Entry 6WGI (electron microscopy, 10.00 A resolution (very low resolution: no residue pairs are listed; an interface is given only as per-side residue counts)); this record covers chains 4 and 6 of the 16 polymer chains in the assembly.

== Chain 4 ==
Name: DNA replication licensing factor MCM4
From: Saccharomyces cerevisiae
Notes: EC 3.6.4.12
Reference sequence: P30665 (MCM4_YEAST); numbering as in UniProt (aligned over 1-933)
Amino-acid sequence (933 residues; each row starts with the number of its first residue):
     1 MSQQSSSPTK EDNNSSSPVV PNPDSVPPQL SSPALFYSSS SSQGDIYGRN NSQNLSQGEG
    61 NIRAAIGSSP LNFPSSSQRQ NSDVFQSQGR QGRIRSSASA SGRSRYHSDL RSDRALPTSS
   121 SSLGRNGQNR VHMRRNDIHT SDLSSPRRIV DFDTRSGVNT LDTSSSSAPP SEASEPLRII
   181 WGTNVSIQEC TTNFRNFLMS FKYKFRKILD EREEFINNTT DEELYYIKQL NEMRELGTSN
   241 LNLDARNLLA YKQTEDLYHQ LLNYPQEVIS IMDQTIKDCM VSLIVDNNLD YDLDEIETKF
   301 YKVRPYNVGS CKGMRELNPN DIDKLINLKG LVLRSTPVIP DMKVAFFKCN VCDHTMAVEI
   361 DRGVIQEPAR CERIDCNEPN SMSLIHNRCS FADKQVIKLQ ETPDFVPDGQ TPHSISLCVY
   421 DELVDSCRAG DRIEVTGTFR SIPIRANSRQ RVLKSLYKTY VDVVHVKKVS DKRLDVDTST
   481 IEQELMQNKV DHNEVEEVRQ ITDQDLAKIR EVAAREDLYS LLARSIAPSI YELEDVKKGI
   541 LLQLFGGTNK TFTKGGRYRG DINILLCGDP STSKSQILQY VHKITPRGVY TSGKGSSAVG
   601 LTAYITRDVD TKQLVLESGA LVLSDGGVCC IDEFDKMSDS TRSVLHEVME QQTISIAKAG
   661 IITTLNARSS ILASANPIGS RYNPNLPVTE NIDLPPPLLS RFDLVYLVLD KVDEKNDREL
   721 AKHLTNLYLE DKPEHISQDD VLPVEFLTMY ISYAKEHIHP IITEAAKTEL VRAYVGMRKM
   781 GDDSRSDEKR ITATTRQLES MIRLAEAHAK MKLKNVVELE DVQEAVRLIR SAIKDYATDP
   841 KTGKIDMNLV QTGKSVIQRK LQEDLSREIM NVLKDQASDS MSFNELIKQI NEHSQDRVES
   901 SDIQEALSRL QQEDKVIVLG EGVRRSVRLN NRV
Not modelled in the structure: 1-176, 210-220, 246, 442-457, 471-500, 592-601, 780-794, 835-853, 929-933
Swiss-Prot annotation at these positions:
  - motif: Ser-700 to Asp-703 (Arginine finger)
  - binding site (ATP): Gly-568 to Ser-575
  - modified residue (Phosphoserine): Ser-52, Ser-56, Ser-69
  - mutagenesis: Lys-574 (K574A: Loss of MCM2-7 complex helicase activity)

== Chain 6 ==
Name: DNA replication licensing factor MCM6
From: Saccharomyces cerevisiae
Notes: EC 3.6.4.12
Reference sequence: P53091 (MCM6_YEAST); numbering as in UniProt (aligned over 1-1017)
Amino-acid sequence (1017 residues; numbered 1 to 1017; the number before each row is that of its first residue):
     1 MSSPFPADTP SSNRPSNSSP PPSSIGAGFG SSSGLDSQIG SRLHFPSSSQ PHVSNSQTGP
    61 FVNDSTQFSS QRLQTDGSAT NDMEGNEPAR SFKSRALNHV KKVDDVTGEK VREAFEQFLE
   121 DFSVQSTDTG EVEKVYRAQI EFMKIYDLNT IYIDYQHLSM RENGALAMAI SEQYYRFLPF
   181 LQKGLRRVVR KYAPELLNTS DSLKRSEGDE GQADEDEQQD DDMNGSSLPR DSGSSAAPGN
   241 GTSAMATRSI TTSTSPEQTE RVFQISFFNL PTVHRIRDIR SEKIGSLLSI SGTVTRTSEV
   301 RPELYKASFT CDMCRAIVDN VEQSFKYTEP TFCPNPSCEN RAFWTLNVTR SRFLDWQKVR
   361 IQENANEIPT GSMPRTLDVI LRGDSVERAK PGDRCKFTGV EIVVPDVTQL GLPGVKPSST
   421 LDTRGISKTT EGLNSGVTGL RSLGVRDLTY KISFLACHVI SIGSNIGASS PDANSNNRET
   481 ELQMAANLQA NNVYQDNERD QEVFLNSLSS DEINELKEMV KDEHIYDKLV RSIAPAVFGH
   541 EAVKKGILLQ MLGGVHKSTV EGIKLRGDIN ICVVGDPSTS KSQFLKYVVG FAPRSVYTSG
   601 KASSAAGLTA AVVRDEEGGD YTIEAGALML ADNGICCIDE FDKMDISDQV AIHEAMEQQT
   661 ISIAKAGIHA TLNARTSILA AANPVGGRYN RKLSLRGNLN MTAPIMSRFD LFFVILDDCN
   721 EKIDTELASH IVDLHMKRDE AIEPPFSAEQ LRRYIKYART FKPILTKEAR SYLVEKYKEL
   781 RKDDAQGFSR SSYRITVRQL ESMIRLSEAI ARANCVDEIT PSFIAEAYDL LRQSIIRVDV
   841 DDVEMDEEFD NIESQSHAAS GNNDDNDDGT GSGVITSEPP ADIEEGQSEA TARPGTSEKK
   901 KTTVTYDKYV SMMNMIVRKI AEVDREGAEE LTAVDIVDWY LLQKENDLGS LAEYWEERRL
   961 AFKVIKRLVK DRILMEIHGT RHNLRDLENE ENENNKTVYV IHPNCEVLDQ LEPQDSS
Not modelled in the structure: 1-102, 195-259, 406-450, 464-511, 604-605, 785-793, 835-1017
Swiss-Prot annotation at these positions:
  - motif: Ser-707 to Asp-710 (Arginine finger)
  - binding site (ATP): Gly-575 to Ser-582
  - modified residue: Ser-78 (Phosphoserine), Ser-249 (Phosphoserine), Ser-372 (Phosphoserine), Thr-766 (Phosphothreonine)
  - mutagenesis: Lys-581 (K581A: Loss of MCM2-7 complex helicase activity)

== How chain 4 and chain 6 interact ==
At this resolution (10 A) residue pairs are not listed: 49 residues of chain 4 and 54 of chain 6 lie at the interface.

== Overview ==
49 residues of chain 4 and 54 residues of chain 6 are in contact. Curated annotation (UniProt) lists 8
ATP-binding residues and one mutagenesis site on chain 4; 8 ATP-binding residues and one mutagenesis site on
chain 6.
Chain 4 is DNA replication licensing factor MCM4 and chain 6 is DNA replication licensing factor MCM6, both
from Saccharomyces cerevisiae; the structure, Atomic model of the mutant OCCM (ORC-Cdc6-Cdt1-Mcm2-7 with Mcm6
WHD truncation) loaded on DNA at 10.5 ..., was determined by electron microscopy, deposited together with
6WGC, 6WGF and 6WGG.
